5O66 - chains B and E of the 15 polymer chains in the assembly; structure by electron microscopy, 5.90 A resolution (low resolution: residue-level contacts below are approximate; hydrogen-bond / salt-bridge calls are withheld).

== Chain B ==
Name: Outer membrane protein TolC
From: Escherichia coli K12
UniProtKB: P02930 (TOLC_ECOLI); residues -21 to 471 here correspond to UniProt positions 1-493 (UniProt number = residue number + 22)
Chain sequence (493 residues; numbered -21 to 471; the number before each row is that of its first residue; numbers below 1 keep their minus sign (Met-21 is residue -21)):
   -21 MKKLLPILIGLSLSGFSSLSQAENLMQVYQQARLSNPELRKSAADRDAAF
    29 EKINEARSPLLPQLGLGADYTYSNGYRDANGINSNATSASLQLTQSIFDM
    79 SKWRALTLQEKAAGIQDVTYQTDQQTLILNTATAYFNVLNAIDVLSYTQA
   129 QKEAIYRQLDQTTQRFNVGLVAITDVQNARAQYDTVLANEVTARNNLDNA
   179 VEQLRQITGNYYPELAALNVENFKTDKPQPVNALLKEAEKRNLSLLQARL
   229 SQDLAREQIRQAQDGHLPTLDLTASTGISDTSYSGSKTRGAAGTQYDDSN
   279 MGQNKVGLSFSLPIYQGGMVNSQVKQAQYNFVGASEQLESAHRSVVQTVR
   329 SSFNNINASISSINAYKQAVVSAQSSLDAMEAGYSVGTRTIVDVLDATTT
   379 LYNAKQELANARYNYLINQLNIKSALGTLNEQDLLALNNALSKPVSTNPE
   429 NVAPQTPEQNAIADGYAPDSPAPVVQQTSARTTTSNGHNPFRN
Not modelled in the structure: -21 to 0, 429-471

== Chain E ==
Name: Multidrug efflux pump subunit AcrA
From: Escherichia coli O157:H7
UniProtKB: P0AE07 (ACRA_ECO57); numbering as in UniProt (aligned over 25-397)
Chain sequence (373 residues; row label = number of the first residue in the row):
    25 CDDKQAQQGGQQMPAVGVVTVKTEPLQITTELPGRTSAYRIAEVRPQVSG
    75 IILKRNFKEGSDIEAGVSLYQIDPATYQATYDSAKGDLAKAQAAANIAQL
   125 TVNRYQKLLGTQYISKQEYDQALADAQQANAAVTAAKAAVETARINLAYT
   175 KVTSPISGRIGKSNVTEGALVQNGQATALATVQQLDPIYVDVTQSSNDMM
   225 RLKQELANGTLKQENGKAKVSLITSDGIKFPQDGTLEFSDVTVDQTTGSI
   275 TLRAIFPNPDHTMMPGMFVRARLEEGLNPNAILVPQQGVTRTPRGDATVL
   325 VVGADDKVETRPIVASQAIGDKWLVTEGLKAGDRVVISGLQKVRPGVQVK
   375 AQEVTADNNQQAASGAQPEQSKS
Not modelled in the structure: 25-37, 378-397
Construct notes: conflict Met223 (Phe in P0AE07), Met224 (Leu in P0AE07), Met287 (Leu in P0AE07), Met288 (Leu in P0AE07)
Curated features (UniProtKB/Swiss-Prot):
  - lipidation: Cys25 (N-palmitoyl cysteine)

== Interface between chain B and chain E ==
Pairs across the interface (9; chain B residue first):
  Asp356(B) - Tyr137(E)
  Ala357(B) - Tyr137(E)
  Ala360(B) - Tyr137(E)
  Gly361(B) - Leu132(E)
  Val364(B) - Arg128(E)
  Val364(B) - Lys131(E)
  Val364(B) - Leu132(E)
  Thr366(B) - Arg128(E)
  Thr366(B) - Leu132(E)

== In short ==
6 residues of chain B face 4 of chain E across their interface.
Chain B is Outer membrane protein TolC (Escherichia coli K12) and chain E is Multidrug efflux pump subunit
AcrA (Escherichia coli O157:H7); the structure, Asymmetric AcrABZ-TolC, was determined by electron microscopy
(same publication as 5NG5, 5V5S and 5NC5).
